Entry 1ULD (X-ray diffraction, 2.10 A resolution); this record covers chains A and B.

Chain A (and B):
Protein: galectin-2
Source organism: Coprinopsis cinerea
Notes: chain B of this document is another copy of the same molecule, construct and numbering; everything in this record applies to it too
Amino-acid sequence (150 residues; each row starts with the number of its first residue):
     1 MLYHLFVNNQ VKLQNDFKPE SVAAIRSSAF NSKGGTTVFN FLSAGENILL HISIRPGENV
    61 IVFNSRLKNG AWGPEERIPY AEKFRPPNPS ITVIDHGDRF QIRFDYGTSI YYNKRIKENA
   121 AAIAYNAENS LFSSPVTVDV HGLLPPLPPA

Interface between chain A and chain B:
Pairs across the interface (30):
  E20(A) - R103(B)  salt bridge
  E20(A) - T108(B)
  E20(A) - S109(B)  hydrogen bond (side chain-backbone)
  V22(A) - L147(B)  hydrophobic
  H96(A) - H96(B)
  H96(A) - R99(B)
  H96(A) - Q101(B)
  H96(A) - Y111(B)  hydrogen bond
  D98(A) - R99(B)  salt bridge
  R99(A) - H96(B)
  R99(A) - D98(B)  salt bridge
  R99(A) - R99(B)
  Q101(A) - H96(B)
  R103(A) - E20(B)  salt bridge
  R103(A) - L143(B)
  T108(A) - E20(B)
  S109(A) - E20(B)  hydrogen bond (backbone-side chain)
  Y111(A) - H96(B)  hydrogen bond
  D139(A) - P149(B)
  H141(A) - P148(B)
  H141(A) - P149(B)
  P145(A) - A150(B)
  P146(A) - P148(B)
  P146(A) - A150(B)
  L147(A) - V22(B)  hydrophobic
  L147(A) - L147(B)  hydrophobic
  P148(A) - H141(B)
  P148(A) - P146(B)
  P149(A) - H141(B)
  A150(A) - P145(B)
Also at the interface, not in a pair above, chain A (21 interface residues in all): I94, L143, L144
Also at the interface, not in a pair above, chain B (21 interface residues in all): I94, D139, L144

In short:
Chain A and chain B each contribute 21 residues to their interface, with 4 hydrogen bonds and 4 salt bridges.
Polar contacts include E20(A)-R103(B), D98(A)-R99(B) and E20(A)-S109(B).
Chain A and chain B are both galectin-2 (Coprinopsis cinerea); the structure, CGL2 in complex with blood group
H type II, was determined by X-ray diffraction (same publication as 1UL9, 1ULC, 1ULE, 1ULF and 1ULG).
